8EU3 - chains A and D of the 4 polymer chains in the assembly; structure by electron microscopy, 3.62 A resolution.

== Chain A ==
Name: Cyclic nucleotide-gated cation channel alpha-3
From: Homo sapiens
Reference sequence: Q16281 (CNGA3_HUMAN); residues 1-694 here = UniProt positions 1-694
Sequence (694 residues; row label = number of the first residue in the row):
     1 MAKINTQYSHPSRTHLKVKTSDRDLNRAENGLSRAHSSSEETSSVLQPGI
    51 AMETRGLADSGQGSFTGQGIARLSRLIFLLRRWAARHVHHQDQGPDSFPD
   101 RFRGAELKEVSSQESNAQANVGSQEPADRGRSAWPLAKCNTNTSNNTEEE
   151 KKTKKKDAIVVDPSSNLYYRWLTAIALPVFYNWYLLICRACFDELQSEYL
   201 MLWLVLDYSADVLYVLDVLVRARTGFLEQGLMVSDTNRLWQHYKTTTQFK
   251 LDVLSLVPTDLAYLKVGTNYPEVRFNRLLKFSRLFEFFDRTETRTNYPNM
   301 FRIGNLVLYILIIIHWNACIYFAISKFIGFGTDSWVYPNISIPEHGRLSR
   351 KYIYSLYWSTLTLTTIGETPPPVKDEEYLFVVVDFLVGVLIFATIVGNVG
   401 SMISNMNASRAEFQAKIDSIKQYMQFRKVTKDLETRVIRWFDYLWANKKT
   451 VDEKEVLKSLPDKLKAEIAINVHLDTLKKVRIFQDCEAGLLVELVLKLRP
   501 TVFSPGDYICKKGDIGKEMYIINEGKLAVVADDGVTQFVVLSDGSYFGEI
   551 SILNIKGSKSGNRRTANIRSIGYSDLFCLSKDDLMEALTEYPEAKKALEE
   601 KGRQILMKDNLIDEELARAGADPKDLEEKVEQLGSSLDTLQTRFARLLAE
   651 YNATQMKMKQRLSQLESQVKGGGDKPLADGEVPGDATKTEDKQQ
Unresolved in the structure: 1-158, 261-267, 610-694
Covalent attachments: N-acetylglucosamine (NAG) linked to Asn339
Ligand contacts: cyclic guanosine monophosphate (PCG): Cys510, Phe547, Gly548, Glu549, Ile550, Ser551, Arg563, Arg564, Thr565, Ala566, Ile568
Curated features (UniProtKB/Swiss-Prot):
  - region: Thr365 to Glu368 (Selectivity filter)
  - binding site (3',5'-cyclic GMP): Gly548, Glu549, Ser551, Arg564, Thr565, Asp609
  - site (Central gate): Phe392, Val396
  - glycosylation: Asn339 (N-linked (GalNAc...) asparagine)
  - natural variant: Asp162 (D162V: In ACHM2), Pro163 (P163L: In ACHM2), Trp171 (W171C: In ACHM2), Tyr181 (Y181C: In ACHM2), Asn182 (N182Y: In ACHM2), Leu186 (L186F: In ACHM2), Cys191 (C191Y: In ACHM2), Glu194 (E194K: In ACHM2), Arg223 (R223Q: In ACHM2; R223W: In ACHM2), Thr224 (T224I: Found in patients with cone-rod dystrophy; T224R: In ACHM2), Glu228 (E228K: In ACHM2; uncertain significance), Phe249 (F249S: In ACHM2), 46 further natural variant entries in UniProt

== Chain D ==
Name: Cyclic nucleotide-gated cation channel beta-3
From: Homo sapiens
Reference sequence: Q9NQW8 (CNGB3_HUMAN); residue numbers follow UniProt; this construct covers 1-809
Sequence (809 residues; each row starts with the number of its first residue):
     1 MFKSLTKVNKVKPIGENNENEQSSRRNEEGSHPSNQSQQTTAQEENKGEE
    51 KSLKTKSTPVTSEEPHTNIQDKLSKKNSSGDLTTNPDPQNAAEPTGTVPE
   101 QKEMDPGKEGPNSPQNKPPAAPVINEYADAQLHNLVKRMRQRTALYKKKL
   151 VEGDLSSPEASPQTAKPTAVPPVKESDDKPTEHYYRLLWFKVKKMPLTEY
   201 LKRIKLPNSIDSYTDRLYLLWLLLVTLAYNWNCCFIPLRLVFPYQTADNI
   251 HYWLIADIICDIIYLYDMLFIQPRLQFVRGGDIIVDSNELRKHYRTSTKF
   301 QLDVASIIPFDICYLFFGFNPMFRANRMLKYTSFFEFNHHLESIMDKAYI
   351 YRVIRTTGYLLFILHINACVYYWASNYEGIGTTRWVYDGEGNEYLRCYYW
   401 AVRTLITIGGLPEPQTLFEIVFQLLNFFSGVFVFSSLIGQMRDVIGAATA
   451 NQNYFRACMDDTIAYMNNYSIPKLVQKRVRTWYEYTWDSQRMLDESDLLK
   501 TLPTTVQLALAIDVNFSIISKVDLFKGCDTQMIYDMLLRLKSVLYLPGDF
   551 VCKKGEIGKEMYIIKHGEVQVLGGPDGTKVLVTLKAGSVFGEISLLAAGG
   601 GNRRTANVVAHGFANLLTLDKKTLQEILVHYPDSERILMKKARVLLKQKA
   651 KTAEATPPRKDLALLFPPKEETPKLFKTLLGGTGKASLARLLKLKREQAA
   701 QKKENSEGGEEEGKENEDKQKENEDKQKENEDKGKENEDKDKGREPEEKP
   751 LDRPECTASPIAVEEEPHSVRRTVLPRGTSRQSLIISMAPSAEGGEEVLT
   801 IEVKEKAKQ
Unresolved in the structure: 1-205, 574-576, 647-809
Ligand contacts: cyclic guanosine monophosphate (PCG): Val571, Leu581, Val582, Phe590, Gly591, Ile593, Arg603, Arg604, Thr605, Ala606
Curated features (UniProtKB/Swiss-Prot):
  - region: Thr407 to Gly410 (Selectivity filter)
  - binding site (3',5'-cyclic GMP): Gly591, Glu592, Arg604, Thr605
  - site: Phe434 (Central gate), Ile438 (Central gate), Arg442 (Occludes the pore below the central gate)
  - natural variant: Gly107 (G107R: In ACHM3; uncertain significance), Lys148 (K148E: In ACHM3), Ser156 (S156F: In ACHM3), Glu199 (E199K: In ACHM3; uncertain significance), Pro309 (P309L: In ACHM3), Arg403 (R403Q: Found in macular degeneration; uncertain significance), Ser435 (S435F: In ACHM3), Met466 (M466T: In ACHM3; uncertain significance), Tyr469 (Y469D: In STGD1), Asp494 (D494N: In ACHM3; uncertain significance), Asp513 (D513Y: In ACHM3; uncertain significance), Phe525 (F525N: In ACHM3), 4 further natural variant entries in UniProt

== Chain A / chain D interface ==
Residue-residue contacts - 74 pairs, chain A then chain D:
  Leu227(A) with Tyr485(D), hydrophobic
  Gln229(A) with His566(D), hydrogen bond; Gly567(D); Ala586(D)
  Gly230(A) with His566(D); Gly612(D); Phe613(D), hydrogen bond (backbone-backbone)
  Leu231(A) with His611(D); Gly612(D)
  Glu292(A) with Arg456(D)
  Thr293(A) with Arg456(D), hydrogen bond (backbone-side chain); Arg480(D), hydrogen bond (backbone-side chain)
  Arg294(A) with Arg480(D)
  Thr295(A) with Arg456(D)
  Pro298(A) with Arg456(D); Asp460(D)
  Thr365(A) with Ile408(D)
  Ile366(A) with Ile408(D)
  Gly367(A) with Arg403(D); Gly409(D)
  Pro372(A) with Tyr399(D)
  Val373(A) with Arg396(D), hydrogen bond (backbone-side chain)
  Asp375(A) with Asn392(D), hydrogen bond (side chain-backbone); Leu395(D)
  Tyr378(A) with Leu395(D), hydrophobic; Arg396(D); Tyr399(D), hydrophobic
  Val381(A) with Tyr399(D), hydrophobic
  Val382(A) with Tyr398(D), hydrophobic; Tyr399(D), hydrophobic
  Phe385(A) with Val402(D), hydrophobic; Arg403(D); Ile408(D), hydrophobic
  Leu386(A) with Leu361(D), hydrophobic; Leu364(D), hydrophobic
  Val389(A) with Ile406(D), hydrophobic; Phe434(D), hydrophobic; Leu437(D), hydrophobic
  Leu390(A) with Thr357(D); Met441(D), hydrophobic
  Phe392(A) with Phe434(D), hydrophobic
  Val396(A) with Ile438(D), hydrophobic; Arg442(D)
  Gly397(A) with Arg442(D)
  Asn398(A) with Ile445(D)
  Gly400(A) with Arg442(D), hydrogen bond (backbone-side chain)
  Ser401(A) with Arg442(D)
  Ser404(A) with Arg442(D)
  Asn405(A) with Asn453(D)
  Lys448(A) with Asn468(D), hydrogen bond
  Val451(A) with Asp461(D)
  Glu453(A) with Tyr465(D), hydrogen bond
  Val456(A) with Asp461(D)
  Leu457(A) with Thr462(D)
  Lys458(A) with Asp497(D), salt bridge
  Ser459(A) with Trp482(D); Leu493(D)
  Leu460(A) with Trp482(D), hydrophobic; Tyr483(D)
  Pro461(A) with Trp482(D)
  Leu464(A) with Trp482(D)
  Glu467(A) with Arg478(D)
  Asn471(A) with Ile471(D); Pro472(D)
  Val472(A) with Tyr469(D), hydrophobic; Ile471(D), hydrophobic
  Glu487(A) with Arg603(D), salt bridge
  Gly489(A) with Glu556(D)
  Glu586(A) with Lys622(D), salt bridge
  Glu590(A) with Ile557(D); Gly599(D); Gly600(D); Lys621(D), salt bridge
  Tyr591(A) with Arg603(D)
Interface residues without a listed pair, chain A (55 interface residues in all): Pro371, Leu379, Ala393, Lys463, Ile468, Glu493, Phe577
Interface residues without a listed pair, chain D (64 interface residues in all): Leu360, Gly391, Cys458, Met459, Met466, Val475, Val479, Asp494, Leu544, Tyr545, Leu546, Phe550, Lys553, Lys559, Glu568

== In short ==
The interface between chain A and chain D involves 55 residues on one side and 64 on the other, with 9
hydrogen bonds and 4 salt bridges. Polar pairs include Lys458(A)-Asp497(D), Glu487(A)-Arg603(D) and
Glu586(A)-Lys622(D). Bound to chain A: cyclic guanosine monophosphate.
Here chain A is Cyclic nucleotide-gated cation channel alpha-3 and chain D is Cyclic nucleotide-gated cation
channel beta-3, both from Homo sapiens. Entry 8EU3 (Cryo-EM structure of cGMP bound human CNGA3/CNGB3 channel
in GDN, transition state 1) was determined by electron microscopy, deposited together with 8ETP, 8EUC, 8EV8,
8EV9, 8EVA, 8EVB and 8EVC.
